PDB entry 8AT9 | X-ray diffraction, 1.40 A resolution | chains A and B

== Chain A ==
Molecule: 14-3-3 protein sigma
From: Homo sapiens
UniProtKB: P31947 (1433S_HUMAN); residue numbers follow UniProt; this construct covers 1-231
Chain sequence (236 residues; row label = number of the first residue in the row; numbers below 1 keep their minus sign (Gly-4 is residue -4)):
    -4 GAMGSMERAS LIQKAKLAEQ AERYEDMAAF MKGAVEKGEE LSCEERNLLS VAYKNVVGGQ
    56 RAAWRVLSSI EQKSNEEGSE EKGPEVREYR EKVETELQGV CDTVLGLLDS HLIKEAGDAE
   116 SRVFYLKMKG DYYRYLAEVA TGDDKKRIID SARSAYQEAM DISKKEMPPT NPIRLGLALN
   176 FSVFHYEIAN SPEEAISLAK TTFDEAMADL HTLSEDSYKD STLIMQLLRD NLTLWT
Covalently attached groups: compound NUO linked to Cys38
Differences from the reference sequence: expression tag (-4 to 0)
Metal / ion sites: Mg2+ near Ser37 (its only coordinating residue here)
Residues lining bound ligands: NUO (2-chloranyl-N-[[1-(1-phenylazanylcyclobutyl)carbonylpiperidin-4-yl]methyl]ethanamide): Arg41, Asn42, Glu115, Phe119, Lys122, Pro167, Ile168, Gly171, Ile219
Curated features (UniProtKB/Swiss-Prot):
  - site (Interaction with phosphoserine on interacting protein): Arg56, Arg129
  - modified residue (Phosphoserine): Ser5, Ser74

== Chain B ==
Molecule: Estrogen receptor
UniProtKB: P03372 (ESR1_HUMAN); residues 591-595 here = UniProt positions 591-595
Chain sequence (5 residues; row label = number of the first residue in the row):
   591 FPATV
Modified positions: Thr594 (phosphothreonine; TPO)
What the authors report for this chain:
  - post-translational modification sites: Thr594 (citing earlier work)

== Interface between chain A and chain B ==
Contacting residue pairs (22):
  Lys49(A) - Thr594(B)  hydrogen bond (side chain-backbone)
  Lys49(A) - Val595(B)
  Arg56(A) - Thr594(B)
  Arg60(A) - Phe591(B)
  Lys122(A) - Val595(B)  hydrogen bond (side chain-backbone)
  Asp126(A) - Val595(B)
  Arg129(A) - Thr594(B)
  Tyr130(A) - Thr594(B)
  Gly171(A) - Val595(B)
  Leu174(A) - Ala593(B)
  Leu174(A) - Thr594(B)
  Leu174(A) - Val595(B)
  Asn175(A) - Thr594(B)
  Asn175(A) - Val595(B)  hydrogen bond (side chain-backbone)
  Val178(A) - Pro592(B)  hydrophobic
  Val178(A) - Ala593(B)
  Val178(A) - Thr594(B)
  Leu222(A) - Val595(B)  hydrophobic
  Asn226(A) - Pro592(B)
  Asn226(A) - Ala593(B)  hydrogen bond (side chain-backbone)
  Leu229(A) - Pro592(B)  hydrophobic
  Trp230(A) - Pro592(B)  hydrophobic
Other interface residues (no listed pair), chain A (16 interface residues in all): Glu182

== Overview ==
16 residues of chain A face 5 of chain B across their interface, with 4 hydrogen bonds. Polar contacts include
Lys49(A)-Thr594(B), Lys122(A)-Val595(B) and Asn175(A)-Val595(B). Covalently linked compound NUO: at Cys38(A).
The paper reports a modification site at Thr594(B).
Here chain A is 14-3-3 protein sigma (Homo sapiens) and chain B is Estrogen receptor. Entry 8AT9 (Small
molecule stabilizer for ERalpha and 14-3-3 (1080269)) was determined by X-ray diffraction together with 8AI0,
8ALR, 8ALT, 8ALV, 8ALW, 8AM7 and 32 further entries from the same study.
